PDB entry 8XEI | electron microscopy, 2.90 A resolution | chains A and B

[Chain A]
Molecule: Integrin alpha-V
Source organism: Homo sapiens
UniProtKB: P06756 (ITAV_HUMAN); residues 1-1048 here = UniProt positions 1-1048
Sequence (1048 residues; row label = number of the first residue in the row):
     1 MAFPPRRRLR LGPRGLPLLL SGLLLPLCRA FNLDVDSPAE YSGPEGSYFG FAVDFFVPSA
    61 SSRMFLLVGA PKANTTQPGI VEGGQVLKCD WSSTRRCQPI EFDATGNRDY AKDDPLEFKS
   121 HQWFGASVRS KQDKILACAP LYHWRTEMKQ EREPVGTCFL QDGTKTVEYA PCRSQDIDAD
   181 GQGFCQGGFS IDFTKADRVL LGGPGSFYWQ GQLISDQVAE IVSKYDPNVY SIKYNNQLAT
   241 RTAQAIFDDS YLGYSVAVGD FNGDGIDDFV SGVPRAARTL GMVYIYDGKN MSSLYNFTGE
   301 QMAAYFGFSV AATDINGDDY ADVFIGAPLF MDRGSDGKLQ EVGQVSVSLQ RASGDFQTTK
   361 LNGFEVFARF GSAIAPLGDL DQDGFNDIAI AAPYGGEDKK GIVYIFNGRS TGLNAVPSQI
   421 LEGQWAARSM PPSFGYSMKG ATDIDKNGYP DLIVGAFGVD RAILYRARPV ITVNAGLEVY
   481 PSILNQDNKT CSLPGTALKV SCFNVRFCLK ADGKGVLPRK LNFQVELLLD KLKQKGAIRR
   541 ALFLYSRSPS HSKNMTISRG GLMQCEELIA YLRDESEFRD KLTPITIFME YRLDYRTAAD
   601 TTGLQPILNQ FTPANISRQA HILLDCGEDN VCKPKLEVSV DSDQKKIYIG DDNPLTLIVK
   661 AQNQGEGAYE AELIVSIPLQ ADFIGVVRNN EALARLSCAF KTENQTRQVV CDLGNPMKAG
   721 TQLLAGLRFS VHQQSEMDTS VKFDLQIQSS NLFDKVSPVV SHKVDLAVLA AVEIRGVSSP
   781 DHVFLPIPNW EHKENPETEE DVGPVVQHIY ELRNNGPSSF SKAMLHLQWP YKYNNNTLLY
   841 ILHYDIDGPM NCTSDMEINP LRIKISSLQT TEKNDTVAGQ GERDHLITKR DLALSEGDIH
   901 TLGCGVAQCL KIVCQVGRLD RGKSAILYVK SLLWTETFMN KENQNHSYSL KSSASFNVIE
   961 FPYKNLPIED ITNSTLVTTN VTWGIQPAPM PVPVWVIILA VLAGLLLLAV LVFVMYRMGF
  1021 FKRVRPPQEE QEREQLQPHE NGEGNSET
Disordered / not traced: 1-30, 865-901, 984-1048
Disulfides: C89-C97, C138-C158, C172-C185, C491-C502, C508-C565, C626-C632, C698-C711, C852-C914, C904-C909

[Chain B]
Molecule: Integrin beta-3
Source organism: Homo sapiens
UniProtKB: P05106 (ITB3_HUMAN); numbering as in UniProt (aligned over 1-788)
Sequence (788 residues; each row starts with the number of its first residue):
     1 MRARPRPRPL WATVLALGAL AGVGVGGPNI CTTRGVSSCQ QCLAVSPMCA WCSDEALPLG
    61 SPRCDLKENL LKDNCAPESI EFPVSEARVL EDRPLSDKGS GDSSQVTQVS PQRIALRLRP
   121 DDSKNFSIQV RQVEDYPVDI YYLMDLSYSM KDDLWSIQNL GTKLATQMRK LTSNLRIGFG
   181 AFVDKPVSPY MYISPPEALE NPCYDMKTTC LPMFGYKHVL TLTDQVTRFN EEVKKQSVSR
   241 NRDAPEGGFD AIMQATVCDE KIGWRNDASH LLVFTTDAKT HIALDGRLAG IVQPNDGQCH
   301 VGSDNHYSAS TTMDYPSLGL MTEKLSQKNI NLIFAVTENV VNLYQNYSEL IPGTTVGVLS
   361 MDSSNVLQLI VDAYGKIRSK VELEVRDLPE ELSLSFNATC LNNEVIPGLK SCMGLKIGDT
   421 VSFSIEAKVR GCPQEKEKSF TIKPVGFKDS LIVQVTFDCD CACQAQAEPN SHRCNNGNGT
   481 FECGVCRCGP GWLGSQCECS EEDYRPSQQD ECSPREGQPV CSQRGECLCG QCVCHSSDFG
   541 KITGKYCECD DFSCVRYKGE MCSGHGQCSC GDCLCDSDWT GYYCNCTTRT DTCMSSNGLL
   601 CSGRGKCECG SCVCIQPGSY GDTCEKCPTC PDACTFKKEC VECKKFDRGA LHDENTCNRY
   661 CRDEIESVKE LKDTGKDAVN CTYKNEDDCV VRFQYYEDSS GKSILYVVEE PECPKGPDIL
   721 VVLLSVMGAI LLIGLAALLI WKLLITIHDR KEFAKFEEER ARAKWDTANN PLYKEATSTF
   781 TNITYRGT
Disordered / not traced: 1-28, 713-788
Swiss-Prot annotation at these positions:
  - region: C203 to C210 (Involved in CX3CL1-, NRG1-, FGF1- and IGF1-binding), Q293 to M313 (CX3CL1-binding)
  - motif: T777 to I783 (LIR)
  - binding site (Mg(2+)): S147, S149, E246
  - binding site (Ca(2+)): S149, D152, D153, D184, N241, D243, P245, E246, D277, M361
  - modified residue: T767 (Phosphothreonine), Y773 (Phosphotyrosine), T779 (Phosphothreonine), Y785 (Phosphotyrosine)
  - glycosylation (N-linked (GlcNAc...) asparagine): N125, N346, N397, N478, N585, N680
  - natural variant: L59 (L59P: In alloantigen HPA-1B), C64 (C64Y: In GT2; uncertain significance), R119 (R119W: In GT2; uncertain significance), Y141 (Y141C: In GT2), L143 (L143W: In GT2), M144 (M144R: In GT2), D145 (D145N: In GT2; D145Y: In GT2), M150 (M150V: In GT2), T166 (T166I: Probable risk factor for neonatal thrombocytopenia), R169 (R169Q: In alloantigen HPA-4B), S188 (S188L: In GT2), L222 (L222P: In GT2), 22 further natural variant entries in UniProt
  - mutagenesis: E502 to Q508 (Increases ligand-binding activity), R659 (R659A: Slight increase in ligand-binding activity; when associated with 698-D--K-702 del), D698 to K702 (Slight increase in ligand-binding activity; when associated with A-659), Y773 (Y773A: No effect on cell surface location but impairs interaction with TNS3 and PEAK1), Y785 (Y785A: No effect on cell surface location but impairs interaction with TNS3 and PEAK1)
Disulfides: C31-C49, C39-C461, C42-C64, C52-C75, C203-C210, C258-C299, C400-C412, C432-C459, C463-C483, C474-C486, C488-C497, C499-C529, C512-C527, C521-C532, C534-C547, C549-C570, C554-C568, C562-C573, C575-C584, C586-C609, C593-C607, C601-C612, C614-C624, C627-C630, C634-C681, C640-C661, C643-C657

[Interface between chain A and chain B]
Pairs across the interface (95):
  Y48(A) with V292(B), hydrophobic
  F51(A) with V292(B), hydrophobic
  W123(A) with G290(B)
  L141(A) with L288(B); G290(B)
  H143(A) with S188(B), hydrogen bond
  Q150(A) with S194(B), hydrogen bond (backbone-side chain)
  E151(A) with S194(B)
  R152(A) with I193(B); S194(B)
  F184(A) with R242(B)
  Q186(A) with P189(B); L288(B)
  F189(A) with R287(B); L288(B), hydrophobic
  W209(A) with D243(B)
  D248(A) with K279(B)
  D249(A) with P245(B); K279(B), salt bridge
  Y251(A) with H281(B); D285(B); L288(B)
  Y254(A) with L284(B), hydrogen bond (side chain-backbone); R287(B); L288(B), hydrophobic
  R275(A) with P245(B); T280(B), hydrogen bond (side chain-backbone); I282(B); D285(B), salt bridge
  R278(A) with N342(B); L343(B); N346(B), hydrogen bond
  T279(A) with Y347(B), hydrogen bond
  M302(A) with L343(B), hydrophobic; N346(B); Y347(B), hydrophobic; L350(B)
  A303(A) with L318(B), hydrophobic; Y347(B), hydrophobic
  Y305(A) with I282(B), hydrophobic; A283(B); L284(B), hydrogen bond (side chain-backbone); D285(B), hydrogen bond
  F308(A) with L284(B), hydrophobic; R287(B)
  L329(A) with A283(B), hydrophobic; L284(B), hydrophobic
  M331(A) with G319(B)
  R333(A) with D591(B), salt bridge
  S335(A) with W579(B)
  D336(A) with K410(B), salt bridge; R589(B)
  G337(A) with R589(B)
  E341(A) with S317(B), hydrogen bond; G319(B)
  F367(A) with G319(B); L320(B); E323(B)
  R369(A) with L284(B); P294(B)
  Y394(A) with P294(B)
  Y436(A) with R287(B)
  F457(A) with V292(B), hydrophobic
  K533(A) with E526(B), salt bridge
  Q534(A) with E526(B), hydrogen bond; C534(B); H535(B)
  E577(A) with Y504(B)
  R579(A) with Y504(B)
  L582(A) with Q523(B)
  D682(A) with K558(B)
  F683(A) with R556(B)
  I684(A) with V555(B); R556(B); Y583(B)
  R688(A) with C570(B), hydrogen bond (side chain-backbone); G571(B); D572(B), salt bridge; Y582(B)
  N715(A) with Q523(B)
  K718(A) with G517(B), hydrogen bond (side chain-backbone)
  R775(A) with P617(B); G618(B); T629(B)
  V777(A) with T629(B)
  H782(A) with T682(B), hydrogen bond (side chain-backbone); Y683(B)
  F784(A) with T682(B); Y683(B), hydrophobic; K684(B)
  E811(A) with Y620(B); P628(B); T629(B)
  R813(A) with Y620(B)
  S924(A) with Y620(B)
Other interface residues (no listed pair), chain A (74 interface residues in all): P154, P204, Q301, P328, G334, L339, S429, M430, P431, L532, A537, I538, C698, G776, S779, P780, D781, P788, I809, I926, Y928
Other interface residues (no listed pair), chain B (70 interface residues in all): A244, A289, Q293, R505, P506, P519, V533, S536, D578, C630, P631, D632, K638, V690, R692

[Overview]
74 residues of chain A and 70 residues of chain B are in contact; the contacts include 13 hydrogen bonds and 6
salt bridges. Polar contacts include D249(A)-K279(B), R275(A)-D285(B) and R333(A)-D591(B).
Here chain A is Integrin alpha-V and chain B is Integrin beta-3, both from Homo sapiens. Entry 8XEI (Cryo-EM
structure of integrin ITGAV/ITGB3 complex, conformation 1) was determined by electron microscopy.
